7RND - chains A and C of the 6 polymer chains in the assembly; structure by X-ray diffraction, 2.15 A resolution.

# Chain A (and C)
Protein: Caspase-3 subunit p17
Source organism: Homo sapiens
Notes: chain C of this document is another copy of the same molecule, construct and numbering; everything in this record applies to it too
UniProtKB: P42574 (CASP3_HUMAN); residue numbers follow UniProt; this construct covers 34-174
Amino-acid sequence (141 residues; numbered 34 to 174; the number before each row is that of its first residue):
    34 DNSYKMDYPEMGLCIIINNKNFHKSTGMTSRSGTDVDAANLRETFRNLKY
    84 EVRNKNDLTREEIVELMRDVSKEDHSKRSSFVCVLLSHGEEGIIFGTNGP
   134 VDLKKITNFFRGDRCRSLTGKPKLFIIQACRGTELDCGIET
Swiss-Prot annotation at these positions:
  - active site: His121, Cys163
  - modified residue: Cys163 (S-nitrosocysteine)
What the authors report for this chain:
  - binding site for Ac-VDPVD-CHO: Cys163

# How chain A and chain C interact
Contacting residue pairs (11; chain A residue first):
  Gly145(A) with Ile172(C)
  Asp146(A) with Cys170(C); Ile172(C)
  Arg149(A) with Ile172(C); Glu173(C)
  Thr152(A) with Ile172(C)
  Ile172(A) with Gly145(C); Asp146(C); Arg149(C); Thr152(C)
  Glu173(A) with Arg149(C)
Also at the interface, not in a pair above, chain A (7 interface residues in all): Arg144
Also at the interface, not in a pair above, chain C (8 interface residues in all): Thr174

# Summary
Chain A and chain C form an interface of 7 and 8 residues respectively. Curated annotation (UniProt) lists
active-site residues His121(A) and Cys163(A) on chain A. The paper reports a binding site for Ac-VDPVD-CHO at
Cys163(A).
Both chains are Caspase-3 subunit p17 (Homo sapiens). Entry 7RND (Crystal structure of caspase-3 with
inhibitor Ac-VDPVD-CHO) was determined by X-ray diffraction together with 7RN7, 7RN8, 7RN9, 7RNB, 7RNE, 7RNF
and 7SEO from the same study.
